Entry 7UO9 (electron microscopy, 3.13 A resolution); this record covers chains A and T of the 6 polymer chains in the assembly.

[Chain A]
Molecule: RNA-directed RNA polymerase
Source organism: Severe acute respiratory syndrome coronavirus 2
Notes: EC 2.7.7.48
UniProt: P0DTD1 (R1AB_SARS2); residues 1-932 here correspond to UniProt positions 4393-5324 (UniProt number = residue number + 4392)
Sequence (932 residues; numbered 1 to 932; the number before each row is that of its first residue):
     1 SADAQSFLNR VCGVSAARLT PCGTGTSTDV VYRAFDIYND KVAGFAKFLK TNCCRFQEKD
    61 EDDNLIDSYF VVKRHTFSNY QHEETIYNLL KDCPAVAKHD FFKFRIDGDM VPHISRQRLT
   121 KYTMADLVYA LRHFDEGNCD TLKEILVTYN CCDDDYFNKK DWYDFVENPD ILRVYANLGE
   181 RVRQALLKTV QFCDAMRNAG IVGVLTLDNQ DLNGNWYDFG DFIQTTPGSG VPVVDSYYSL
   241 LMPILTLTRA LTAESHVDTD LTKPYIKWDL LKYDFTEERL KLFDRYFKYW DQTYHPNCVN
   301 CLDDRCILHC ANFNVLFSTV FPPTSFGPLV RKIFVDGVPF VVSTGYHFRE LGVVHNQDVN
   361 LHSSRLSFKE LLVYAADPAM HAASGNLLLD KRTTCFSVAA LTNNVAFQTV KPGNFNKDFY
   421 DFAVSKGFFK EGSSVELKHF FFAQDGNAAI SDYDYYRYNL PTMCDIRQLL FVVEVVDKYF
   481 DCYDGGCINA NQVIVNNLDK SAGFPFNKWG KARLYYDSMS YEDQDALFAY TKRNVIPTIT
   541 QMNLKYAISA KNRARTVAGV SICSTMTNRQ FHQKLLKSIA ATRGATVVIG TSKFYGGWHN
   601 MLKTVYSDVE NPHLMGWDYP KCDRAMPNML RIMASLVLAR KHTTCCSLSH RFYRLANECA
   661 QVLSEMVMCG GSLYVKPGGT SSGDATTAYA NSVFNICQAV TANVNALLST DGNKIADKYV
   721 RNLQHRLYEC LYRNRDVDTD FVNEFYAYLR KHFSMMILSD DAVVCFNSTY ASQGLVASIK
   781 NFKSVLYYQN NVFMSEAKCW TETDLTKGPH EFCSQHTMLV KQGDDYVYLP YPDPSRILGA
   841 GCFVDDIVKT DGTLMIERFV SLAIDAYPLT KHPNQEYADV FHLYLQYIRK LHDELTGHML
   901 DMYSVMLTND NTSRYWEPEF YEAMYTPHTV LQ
Unresolved in the structure: 1-3, 930-932
Metal / ion sites: Zn2+ site 1: His295, Cys301, Cys306, Cys310; Zn2+ site 2: Cys487, His642, Cys645, Cys646; Mg2+: Asp618, Tyr619, Asp760 (together with UTP)
Small-molecule neighbours: UTP: Lys545, Arg555, Asp618, Tyr619, Pro620, Lys621, Cys622, Asp623, Thr680, Ser682, Thr687, Asn691, Asp760, Lys798
Swiss-Prot annotation at these positions:
  - region: Lys545 to Arg555 (Interaction with RMP Remdesivir), Thr582 to Pro620 (RdRp Palm N-ter)
  - active site: Ser759, Asp760, Asp761
  - binding site (Mn(2+)): Asn209, Asp218
  - binding site (Zn(2+)): His295, Cys301, Cys306, Cys310, Cys487, His642, Cys645, Cys646
  - site: Gln932 (Cleavage)
What the authors report for this chain:
  - binding site for the ligand UTP: Lys545, Arg555
  - specificity-determining residues: Ser759
  - mutagenesis - S759A: decreased catalytic activity on RDV-TP
  - mutagenesis - T687A, N691A: decreased catalytic activity on ATP or RDV-TP

[Chain T]
Molecule: Template RNA
Sequence (55 nucleotides; numbered 83 to 137; the number before each row is that of its first residue):
    83 CUAUCCCCAU UUUGUUGUCA UGCUUCGCGU GGAGAAUGAC GUAGCAUGCU ACGCG
Unresolved in the structure: 83-99, 135-137

[How chain A and chain T interact]
Contacting residue pairs - 48 pairs, chain A then chain T:
  Gln408(A) with U100(T), base contact
  Asn496(A) with C105(T), hydrogen bond to the phosphate
  Lys500(A) with A102(T), salt bridge to the phosphate; U103(T), phosphate contact
  Ser501(A) with C101(T), hydrogen bond to the phosphate; A102(T), hydrogen bond to the phosphate
  Asn507(A) with C101(T), hydrogen bond to the phosphate
  Lys511(A) with C101(T), salt bridge to the phosphate
  Gln541(A) with U100(T), hydrogen bond to the sugar; C101(T), phosphate contact
  Asn543(A) with U100(T), hydrogen bond to the sugar; C101(T), sugar contact; A102(T), hydrogen bond to the sugar
  Leu544(A) with U100(T), hydrogen bond to the base; C101(T), base contact
  Tyr546(A) with C101(T), base contact
  Val557(A) with A102(T), base contact
  Ala558(A) with A102(T), hydrogen bond to the sugar
  Gly559(A) with A102(T), sugar contact
  Arg569(A) with U103(T), salt bridge to the phosphate; G104(T), salt bridge to the phosphate
  Lys577(A) with C105(T), salt bridge to the phosphate
  Ala580(A) with C105(T), sugar contact
  Gly590(A) with C105(T), hydrogen bond to the sugar; U106(T), sugar contact
  Ser592(A) with U106(T), phosphate contact
  Phe594(A) with U106(T), sugar contact; U107(T), sugar contact
  Tyr595(A) with U107(T), phosphate contact; C108(T), hydrogen bond to the phosphate
  Ser682(A) with A102(T), base contact
  Gly683(A) with A102(T), hydrogen bond to the sugar; U103(T), sugar contact
  Asp684(A) with U103(T), hydrogen bond to the sugar
  Ala685(A) with U103(T), sugar contact
  Thr686(A) with U103(T), sugar contact
  Thr687(A) with U103(T), base contact
  Tyr689(A) with G104(T), hydrogen bond to the sugar; C105(T), sugar contact
  Glu857(A) with G109(T), sugar contact
  Val860(A) with C108(T), sugar contact
  Ile864(A) with C108(T), sugar contact
  Arg914(A) with G109(T), salt bridge to the phosphate
  Tyr915(A) with G109(T), sugar contact
  Phe920(A) with C108(T), phosphate contact; G109(T), phosphate contact
  Met924(A) with U107(T), sugar contact; C108(T), sugar contact
Other interface residues (no listed pair), chain A (42 interface residues in all): Lys545, Val560, Thr565, Gln573, Ile589, Thr591, Ser861, Asn911
Other interface residues (no listed pair), chain T (11 interface residues in all): C110

[Overview]
Chain A and chain T form an interface of 42 and 11 residues respectively; the contacts include 14 hydrogen
bonds and 6 salt bridges. Polar contacts include Leu544(A)-U100(T), Gln541(A)-U100(T) and Asn543(A)-U100(T).
From the paper: a binding site for the ligand UTP at Lys545(A) and Arg555(A); T687A and N691A of chain A
reduce catalytic activity on ATP or RDV-TP.
Here chain A is RNA-directed RNA polymerase (Severe acute respiratory syndrome coronavirus 2) and chain T is
Template RNA. Entry 7UO9 (SARS-CoV-2 replication-transcription complex bound to UTP, in a pre-catalytic state)
was determined by electron microscopy (same publication as 7UO4, 7UO7 and 7UOE).
